Entry 6I1P (X-ray diffraction, 3.21 A resolution); this record covers chains M and N of the 16 polymer chains in the assembly.

== Chain M ==
Molecule: NADH-quinone oxidoreductase subunit 13
From: Thermus thermophilus HB8
Notes: EC 1.6.5.11
UniProtKB: Q56228 (NQO13_THET8); residue numbers follow UniProt; this construct covers 1-469
Sequence (469 residues; each row starts with the number of its first residue):
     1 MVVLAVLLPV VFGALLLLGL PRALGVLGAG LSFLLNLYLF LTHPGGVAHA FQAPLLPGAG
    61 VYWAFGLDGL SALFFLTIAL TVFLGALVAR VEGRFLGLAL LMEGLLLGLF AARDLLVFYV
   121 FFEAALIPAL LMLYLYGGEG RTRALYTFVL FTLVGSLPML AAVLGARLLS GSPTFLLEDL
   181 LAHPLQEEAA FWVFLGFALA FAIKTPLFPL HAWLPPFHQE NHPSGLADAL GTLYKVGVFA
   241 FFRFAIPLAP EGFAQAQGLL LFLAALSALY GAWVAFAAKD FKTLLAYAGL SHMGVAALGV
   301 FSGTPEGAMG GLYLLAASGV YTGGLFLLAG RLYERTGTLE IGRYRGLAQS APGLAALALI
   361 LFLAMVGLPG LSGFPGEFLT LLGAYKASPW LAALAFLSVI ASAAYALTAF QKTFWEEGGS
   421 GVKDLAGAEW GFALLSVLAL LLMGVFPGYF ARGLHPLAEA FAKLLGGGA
Not modelled in the structure: 468-469

== Chain N ==
Molecule: NADH-quinone oxidoreductase subunit 14
From: Thermus thermophilus HB8
Notes: EC 1.6.5.11
UniProtKB: Q56229 (NQO14_THET8); residues 1-427 here = UniProt positions 1-427
Sequence (427 residues; row label = number of the first residue in the row):
     1 MTLAILAVFS VALTLLGFVL PPQGVKRATL LGLALALASL LLTWGKPFAF GPYAVDGVSQ
    61 VFTLLALLGA LWTVGLVRSG RFEFYLLVLY AALGMHLLAS TRHLLLMLVA LEALSLPLYA
   121 LATWRRGQGL EAALKYFLLG ALAAAFFLYG AALFYGATGS LVLGAPGEGP LYALALGLLL
   181 VGLGFKAALA PFHFWTPDVY QGSPTPVVLF MATSVKAAAF AALLRVAAPP EALALLVALS
   241 VVVGNLAALA QKEAKRLLAY SSIAHAGYMA LALYTGNAQA LGFYLLTYVL ATGLAFAVLS
   301 QISPDRVPLE ALRGLYRKDP LLGLAFLVAM LSLLGLPPLA GFWGKYLAFA EAARAGAWGV
   361 LVLALVTSAV SAYYYLGLGL AVFARPEETP FRPGPPWARA AVVAAGVLLL ALGLLPGLVL
   421 PALAAGG

== Chain M / chain N interface ==
Pairs across the interface - 47 pairs, chain M then chain N:
  Leu55(M) - Trp343(N)  hydrophobic
  Leu55(M) - Pro416(N)
  Leu55(M) - Gly417(N)
  Leu56(M) - Pro416(N)  hydrophobic
  Leu56(M) - Leu420(N)  hydrophobic
  Ala59(M) - Tyr346(N)
  Leu116(M) - Trp343(N)  hydrophobic
  Tyr119(M) - Phe342(N)  hydrophobic
  Val120(M) - Pro337(N)
  Val120(M) - Phe342(N)  hydrophobic
  Glu123(M) - Pro337(N)
  Glu123(M) - Phe342(N)
  Ala124(M) - Pro337(N)
  Ile127(M) - Leu336(N)  hydrophobic
  Ile127(M) - Pro337(N)
  Leu130(M) - Leu380(N)  hydrophobic
  Tyr134(M) - Leu380(N)  hydrogen bond (side chain-backbone)
  Tyr134(M) - Phe383(N)  hydrophobic
  Tyr134(M) - Ala384(N)
  Arg143(M) - Tyr373(N)
  Leu145(M) - Leu376(N)  hydrophobic
  Leu145(M) - Leu380(N)  hydrophobic
  Tyr146(M) - Tyr373(N)  hydrophobic
  Tyr146(M) - Leu376(N)  hydrophobic
  Tyr146(M) - Gly377(N)  hydrogen bond (side chain-backbone)
  Val149(M) - Leu376(N)  hydrophobic
  Leu150(M) - Ala369(N)
  Leu150(M) - Ala372(N)  hydrophobic
  Leu153(M) - Ala369(N)
  Leu153(M) - Ala372(N)  hydrophobic
  Val154(M) - Ala369(N)
  Leu157(M) - Leu365(N)
  Leu157(M) - Ser368(N)
  Leu157(M) - Ala369(N)
  Pro158(M) - Leu365(N)  hydrophobic
  Leu160(M) - Phe349(N)  hydrophobic
  Ala161(M) - Trp358(N)
  Ala161(M) - Leu361(N)  hydrophobic
  Ala161(M) - Leu365(N)  hydrophobic
  Leu164(M) - Tyr346(N)  hydrophobic
  Leu164(M) - Phe349(N)
  Leu164(M) - Ala350(N)
  Gly165(M) - Trp358(N)
  Leu168(M) - Ala353(N)  hydrophobic
  Leu168(M) - Arg354(N)
  Leu169(M) - Trp358(N)  hydrophobic
  Phe175(M) - Tyr346(N)
Other interface residues (no listed pair), chain M (29 interface residues in all): Val61, Trp63
Other interface residues (no listed pair), chain N (30 interface residues in all): Leu331, Pro338, Val362, Val366, Leu414, Leu415

== In short ==
The interface between chain M and chain N involves 29 residues on one side and 30 on the other; the contacts
include 2 hydrogen bonds. Polar pairs include Tyr134(M)-Leu380(N) and Tyr146(M)-Gly377(N).
Here chain M is NADH-quinone oxidoreductase subunit 13 and chain N is NADH-quinone oxidoreductase subunit 14,
both from Thermus thermophilus HB8. Entry 6I1P (Respiratory complex I from Thermus thermophilus with bound
NADH) was determined by X-ray diffraction together with 6I0D, 6Q8O, 6Q8W, 6Q8X, 6Y11, 6ZIY and 3 further
entries from the same study.
